Entry 4ZFL (X-ray diffraction, 1.70 A resolution); this record covers chains A and C of the 4 polymer chains in the assembly.

[Chain A (and C)]
Name: Amidohydrolase EgtC
Source organism: Mycobacterium smegmatis (strain ATCC 700084 / mc(2)155)
Notes: EC 3.5.1.-; chain C of this document is another copy of the same molecule, construct and numbering; everything in this record applies to it too
UniProt: A0R5M9 (EGTC_MYCS2); residues 2-227 here = UniProt positions 2-227
Amino-acid sequence (234 residues; row label = number of the first residue in the row):
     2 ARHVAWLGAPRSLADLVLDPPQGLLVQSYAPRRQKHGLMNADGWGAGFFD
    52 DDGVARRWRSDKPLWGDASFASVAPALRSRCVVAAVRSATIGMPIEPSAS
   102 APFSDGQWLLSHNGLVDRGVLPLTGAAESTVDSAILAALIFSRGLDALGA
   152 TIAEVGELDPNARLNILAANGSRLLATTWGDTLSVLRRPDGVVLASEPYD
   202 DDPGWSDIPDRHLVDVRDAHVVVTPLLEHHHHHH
Disordered / not traced: 231-235 (chain C: 230-235)
Differences from the reference sequence: engineered mutation Ala2 (Cys in A0R5M9), Asp53 (Glu in A0R5M9), Val84 (Leu in A0R5M9), Leu137 (Val in A0R5M9), Arg188 (His in A0R5M9); expression tag (228-235)
Small-molecule neighbours: 4NK ((1S)-1-carboxy-4-({(1R)-1-carboxy-2-[(S)-{4-[(2S)-2-carboxy-2-(trimethylammonio)ethyl]-1H-imidazol-2-yl}sulfinyl]ethyl}amino)-4-oxobutan-1-aminium): Ala2, Gln35, His37, Gly38, Leu39, Met40, Asp43, Arg88, Ser89, Ala90, Thr91, Ile92, Met94, His113, Asn114, Gly115, Leu116, Val132, Asp133, Ser134, Arg164
What the authors report for this chain:
  - conformationally variable residues (loop rearrangement): Ala90 to Pro95
  - binding site for 4NK: Tyr30, Leu39, Met40, Asp43, Trp66, Arg88, Ser89, Thr91, Gly115, Asp133, Arg164
  - specificity-determining residues: Ser89 (proposed by the authors, not directly observed)

[Interface between chain A and chain C]
Contacting residue pairs - 22 pairs, chain A then chain C:
  Tyr30(A) - Leu39(C)
  Tyr30(A) - Met40(C)
  Tyr30(A) - Ile92(C)  hydrophobic
  Leu39(A) - Tyr30(C)
  Met40(A) - Tyr30(C)
  Met40(A) - Met40(C)  hydrophobic
  Met40(A) - Trp66(C)  hydrophobic
  Ala42(A) - Trp66(C)  hydrophobic
  Asp43(A) - Trp66(C)  hydrogen bond
  Asp62(A) - Lys63(C)  salt bridge
  Lys63(A) - Asp62(C)  salt bridge
  Lys63(A) - Lys63(C)
  Lys63(A) - Ile96(C)
  Trp66(A) - Met40(C)  hydrophobic
  Trp66(A) - Ala42(C)  hydrophobic
  Trp66(A) - Asp43(C)  hydrogen bond
  Trp66(A) - Ile92(C)
  Gly67(A) - Ile96(C)
  Ile92(A) - Tyr30(C)  hydrophobic
  Ile92(A) - Trp66(C)
  Ile96(A) - Lys63(C)
  Ile96(A) - Gly67(C)
Interface residues without a listed pair, chain A (13 interface residues in all): Ala31, Pro64
Interface residues without a listed pair, chain C (13 interface residues in all): Ala31, Pro64

[Summary]
Chain A and chain C each contribute 13 residues to their interface, with 2 hydrogen bonds and 2 salt bridges.
Polar contacts include Asp62(A)-Lys63(C) and Asp43(A)-Trp66(C). Chain A binds compound 4NK. From the paper: a
binding site for 4NK at Tyr30(A), Leu39(A) and Met40(A) among others; the specificity determinant Ser89(A).
Both chains are Amidohydrolase EgtC (Mycobacterium smegmatis (strain ATCC 700084 / mc(2)155)). Entry 4ZFL
(Ergothioneine-biosynthetic Ntn hydrolase variant EgtC_C2A with natural substrate) was determined by X-ray
diffraction, deposited together with 4ZFJ and 4ZFK.
